7TIK - chains C and E of the 6 polymer chains in the assembly; structure by electron microscopy, 2.40 A resolution.

== Chain C ==
Molecule: Ferritin, Dps family protein and Spike protein S2' chimera
From: Nostoc punctiforme PCC 73102
UniProtKB: chimeric construct of B2J981, A0A7U1MAX9: residues 741-915 from B2J981 (B2J981_NOSP7) positions 4-178 (UniProt number = residue number - 737); residues 917-988 from A0A7U1MAX9 positions 917-988 (same numbers)
Sequence (257 residues; each row starts with the number of its first residue):
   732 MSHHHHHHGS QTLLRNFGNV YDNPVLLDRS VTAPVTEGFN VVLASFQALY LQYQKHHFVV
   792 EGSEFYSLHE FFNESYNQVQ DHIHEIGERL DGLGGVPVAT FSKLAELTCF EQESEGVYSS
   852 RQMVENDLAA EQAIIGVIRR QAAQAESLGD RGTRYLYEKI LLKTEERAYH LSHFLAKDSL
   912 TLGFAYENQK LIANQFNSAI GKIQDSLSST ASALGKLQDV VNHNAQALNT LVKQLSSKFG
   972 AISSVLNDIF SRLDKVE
Not modelled in the structure: 732-917
Differences from the reference sequence: initiating methionine (732); expression tag (733-740); conflict Ser741 (Thr4 in B2J981), His954 (Gln in A0A7U1MAX9), Phe981 (Leu in A0A7U1MAX9); linker (916)

== Chain E ==
Molecule: Spike protein S2'
From: Severe acute respiratory syndrome coronavirus 2
UniProtKB: P0DTC2 (SPIKE_SARS2); residue numbers follow UniProt; this construct covers 1157-1201
Sequence (45 residues; each row starts with the number of its first residue):
  1157 KNHTSPDVDL GDISGINASV VNIQKEIDRL NEVAKNLNES LIDLQ
Not modelled in the structure: 1157-1158, 1201
Curated features (UniProtKB/Swiss-Prot):
  - glycosylation (N-linked (GlcNAc...) asparagine): Asn1158 (complex), Asn1173 (complex), Asn1194 (complex)
  - natural variant: Val1176 (V1176F: In strain: Gamma/P.1, Theta/P.3 and 1 more)

== Chain C / chain E interface ==
Residue-residue contacts (41; chain C residue first):
  Asn919(C) with Leu1200(E)
  Leu922(C) with Asp1199(E)
  Ile923(C) with Ile1198(E), hydrophobic
  Gln926(C) with Glu1195(E); Ser1196(E); Leu1197(E); Ile1198(E)
  Ser929(C) with Ser1196(E), hydrogen bond
  Ala930(C) with Ser1196(E), hydrogen bond (backbone-side chain)
  Lys933(C) with Val1189(E); Asn1192(E), hydrogen bond (side chain-backbone); Leu1193(E); Ser1196(E)
  Asp936(C) with Arg1185(E), salt bridge
  Ser937(C) with Leu1186(E)
  Ser940(C) with Glu1182(E); Arg1185(E)
  Thr941(C) with Leu1186(E)
  Ser943(C) with Glu1182(E), hydrogen bond
  Ala944(C) with Ile1179(E), hydrophobic; Glu1182(E)
  Lys947(C) with Asn1178(E); Ile1179(E); Glu1182(E), salt bridge
  Leu948(C) with Val1177(E), hydrophobic
  Val951(C) with Ser1175(E); Val1177(E), hydrophobic
  His954(C) with Asn1173(E), hydrogen bond (side chain-backbone); Ser1175(E), hydrogen bond
  Asn955(C) with Ala1174(E); Ser1175(E), hydrogen bond (side chain-backbone)
  Ala958(C) with Asn1173(E)
  Thr961(C) with Ile1172(E)
  Leu962(C) with Ile1169(E), hydrophobic
  Gln965(C) with Ile1169(E); Ser1170(E)
  Lys969(C) with Leu1166(E); Gly1167(E), hydrogen bond (side chain-backbone); Asp1168(E), hydrogen bond (side chain-backbone); Ile1169(E)
  Ile973(C) with Leu1166(E), hydrophobic
Interface residues without a listed pair, chain C (25 interface residues in all): Ile934
Interface residues without a listed pair, chain E (25 interface residues in all): Val1176
The authors on this interface:
  - specific contacts: Ser1175(E)-His954(C) (hydrogen bond)

== Summary ==
The chain C/chain E interface involves 25 residues from each chain, with 9 hydrogen bonds and 2 salt bridges.
Polar pairs include Asp936(C)-Arg1185(E), Lys947(C)-Glu1182(E) and Ser929(C)-Ser1196(E). The paper describes a
hydrogen bond between Ser1175(E) and His954(C).
Here chain C is Ferritin, Dps family protein and Spike protein S2' chimera (Nostoc punctiforme PCC 73102) and
chain E is Spike protein S2' (Severe acute respiratory syndrome coronavirus 2). Entry 7TIK (Structure of the
SARS-CoV-2 Omicron spike post-fusion bundle) was determined by electron microscopy, deposited together with
8FA1 and 8FA2.
